PDB entry 6DPU | electron microscopy, 3.10 A resolution | chains B and K of the 12 polymer chains in the assembly

# Chain B
Protein: Tubulin beta chain
Organism: Sus scrofa
Reference sequence: P02554 (TBB_PIG); the author numbering skips numbers that UniProt does not, so the offset changes along the chain: 1-44 = UniProt 1-44; 47-360 = UniProt 45-358; 369-455 = UniProt 359-445
Sequence (445 residues; each row starts with the number of its first residue; note: 10 numbers in that range are skipped by the numbering (no residue carries them; nothing is unmodelled there)):
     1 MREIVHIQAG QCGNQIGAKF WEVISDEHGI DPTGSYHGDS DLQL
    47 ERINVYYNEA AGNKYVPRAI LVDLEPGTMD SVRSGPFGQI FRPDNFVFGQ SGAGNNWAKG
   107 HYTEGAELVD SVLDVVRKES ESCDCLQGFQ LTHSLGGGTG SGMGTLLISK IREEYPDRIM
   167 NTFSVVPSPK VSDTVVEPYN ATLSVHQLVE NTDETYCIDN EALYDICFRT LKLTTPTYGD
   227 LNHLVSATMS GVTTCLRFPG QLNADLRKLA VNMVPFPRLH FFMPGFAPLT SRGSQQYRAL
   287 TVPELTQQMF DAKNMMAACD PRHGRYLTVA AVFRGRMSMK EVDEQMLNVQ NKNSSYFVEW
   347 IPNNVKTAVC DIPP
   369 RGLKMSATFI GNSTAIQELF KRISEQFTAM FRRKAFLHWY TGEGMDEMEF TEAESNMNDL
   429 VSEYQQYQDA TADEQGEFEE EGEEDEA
Disordered / not traced: 438-455
Curated features (UniProtKB/Swiss-Prot):
  - motif: M1 to I4 (MREI motif)
  - binding site (GTP): Q11, E71, S140, G144, T145, G146, N206, N228
  - binding site (Mg(2+)): E71
  - modified residue: S40 (Phosphoserine), K60 (N6-acetyllysine), S174 (Phosphoserine), T287 (Phosphothreonine), T292 (Phosphothreonine), R320 (Omega-N-methylarginine), E448 (5-glutamyl polyglutamate)
  - cross-link (Glycyl lysine isopeptide (Lys-Gly)): K60 (interchain with G-Cter in ubiquitin), K326 (interchain with G-Cter in ubiquitin)
Ligand contacts:
  - phosphomethylphosphonic acid guanylate ester (G2P): G10, Q11, C12, Q15, I16, G98, A99, G100, N101, N102, S140, G143, G144, T145, G146, V171, D179, E183, N206, L209, Y224, L227, N228
  - GTP (guanosine-5'-triphosphate): Q247, L248, K254

# Chain K
Protein: Tubulin alpha-1B chain
Organism: Sus scrofa
Reference sequence: Q2XVP4 (TBA1B_PIG); residue numbers follow UniProt; this construct covers 1-451
Sequence (451 residues; numbered 1 to 451; the number before each row is that of its first residue):
     1 MRECISIHVG QAGVQIGNAC WELYCLEHGI QPDGQMPSDK TIGGGDDSFN TFFSETGAGK
    61 HVPRAVFVDL EPTVIDEVRT GTYRQLFHPE QLITGKEDAA NNYARGHYTI GKEIIDLVLD
   121 RIRKLADQCT GLQGFLVFHS FGGGTGSGFT SLLMERLSVD YGKKSKLEFS IYPAPQVSTA
   181 VVEPYNSILT THTTLEHSDC AFMVDNEAIY DICRRNLDIE RPTYTNLNRL ISQIVSSITA
   241 SLRFDGALNV DLTEFQTNLV PYPRIHFPLA TYAPVISAEK AYHEQLSVAE ITNACFEPAN
   301 QMVKCDPRHG KYMACCLLYR GDVVPKDVNA AIATIKTKRS IQFVDWCPTG FKVGINYQPP
   361 TVVPGGDLAK VQRAVCMLSN TTAIAEAWAR LDHKFDLMYA KRAFVHWYVG EGMEEGEFSE
   421 AREDMAALEK DYEEVGVDSV EGEGEEEGEE Y
Disordered / not traced: 38-46, 440-451
Curated features (UniProtKB/Swiss-Prot):
  - motif: M1 to C4 (MREC motif)
  - active site: E254
  - binding site (GTP): G10, Q11, A12, Q15, E71, A99, S140, G143, G144, T145, G146, T179, E183, N206, Y224, N228, L252
  - binding site (Mg(2+)): E71
  - site: Y451 (Involved in polymerization)
  - modified residue: K40 (N6,N6,N6-trimethyllysine), S48 (Phosphoserine), S232 (Phosphoserine), Y282 (3'-nitrotyrosine), R339 (Omega-N-methylarginine), S439 (Phosphoserine), E443 (5-glutamyl polyglutamate), E445 (5-glutamyl polyglutamate), Y451 (3'-nitrotyrosine)
  - cross-link (Glycyl lysine isopeptide (Lys-Gly)): K326 (interchain with G-Cter in ubiquitin), K370 (interchain with G-Cter in ubiquitin)
Ligand contacts: GTP (guanosine-5'-triphosphate): G10, Q11, A12, Q15, D69, D98, A99, A100, N101, S140, G143, G144, T145, G146, I171, T179, E183, N206, Y224, L227, N228, I231

# Interface between chain B and chain K
Contacting residue pairs - 59 pairs, chain B then chain K:
  M1(B) - G95(K)
  M1(B) - K96(K)
  R2(B) - E71(K)  salt bridge
  R2(B) - T73(K)
  R2(B) - K96(K)
  R48(B) - D76(K)  salt bridge
  D130(B) - K96(K)  salt bridge
  C131(B) - E97(K)  hydrogen bond
  R164(B) - E97(K)  salt bridge
  P245(B) - E77(K)
  G246(B) - Q11(K)
  Q247(B) - Q11(K)  hydrogen bond (backbone-side chain)
  Q247(B) - Q15(K)
  Q247(B) - T223(K)  hydrogen bond
  L248(B) - Q11(K)
  L248(B) - T179(K)
  L248(B) - Y224(K)
  N249(B) - Q11(K)
  D251(B) - D98(K)
  R253(B) - A100(K)
  R253(B) - R105(K)
  K254(B) - A100(K)
  K254(B) - N101(K)
  V257(B) - A100(K)
  V257(B) - F404(K)
  V257(B) - W407(K)  hydrophobic
  N258(B) - N101(K)
  N258(B) - V181(K)
  N258(B) - V182(K)
  N258(B) - F404(K)
  V260(B) - F404(K)
  V260(B) - H406(K)
  V260(B) - W407(K)  hydrogen bond (backbone-side chain)
  P261(B) - F404(K)  hydrogen bond (backbone-backbone)
  P261(B) - H406(K)  hydrogen bond (backbone-side chain)
  F262(B) - K401(K)
  S324(B) - R221(K)
  M325(B) - Y210(K)
  M325(B) - T223(K)
  M325(B) - Y224(K)  hydrophobic
  K326(B) - Y210(K)
  K326(B) - R214(K)
  K326(B) - P222(K)
  E327(B) - R221(K)  salt bridge
  D329(B) - V177(K)
  D329(B) - Y210(K)
  L333(B) - Q176(K)
  W346(B) - M398(K)
  W346(B) - K401(K)
  I347(B) - V181(K)  hydrophobic
  P348(B) - M398(K)
  N349(B) - S178(K)  hydrogen bond (side chain-backbone)
  N349(B) - T179(K)
  N349(B) - A180(K)  hydrogen bond (side chain-backbone)
  N349(B) - V181(K)
  V351(B) - T179(K)
  K352(B) - N101(K)
  K352(B) - T179(K)
  T353(B) - T179(K)  hydrogen bond (backbone-backbone)
Other interface residues (no listed pair), chain B (37 interface residues in all): A256, P263, T314, M323, N350
Other interface residues (no listed pair), chain K (37 interface residues in all): P72, V74, E220, K394, L397, A403

# Overview
The chain B/chain K interface involves 37 residues from each chain, with 9 hydrogen bonds and 5 salt bridges.
Polar contacts include R2(B)-E71(K), R48(B)-D76(K) and D130(B)-K96(K). GTP is bound between chain B and chain
K. Chain B binds phosphomethylphosphonic acid guanylate ester.
Here chain B is Tubulin beta chain and chain K is Tubulin alpha-1B chain, both from Sus scrofa. Entry 6DPU
(Undecorated GMPCPP microtubule) was determined by electron microscopy (same publication as 6DPV and 6DPW).
